5WNT - chains A and E of the 23 polymer chains in the assembly; structure by X-ray diffraction, 3.30 A resolution.

Chain A:
Molecule: 16S Ribosomal RNA rRNA
Source organism: Thermus thermophilus (strain HB8 / ATCC 27634 / DSM 579)
Sequence (1522 nucleotides; each row starts with the number of its first residue; note: 42 numbers in that range are skipped by the numbering (no residue carries them; nothing is unmodelled there); a row labelled like 190A-190L holds insertion residues (190A, then the next letters in order); numbering starts at 0):
     0 UUUGUUGGAG AGUUUGAUCC UGGCUCAGGG UGAACGCUGG CGGCGUGCCU AAGACAUGCA
    60 AGUCGUGCGG G
    73 CCGCGGGGUU UU
    88 ACUCCG
    95 UGGUC
   101 AGCGGCGGAC GGGUGAGUAA CGCGUGGGU
  129A G
   130 ACCUACCCGG AAGAGGGGGA CAACCCGGGG AAACUCGGGC UAAUCCCCCA UGUGGACCCG
   190 C
190A-190L CCCUUGGGGUGU
   191 GUCCAAAGGG CUUU
   216 GCCCGCUUCC GGAUGGGCCC GCGUCCCAUC AGCUAGUUGG UGGGGUAAUG GCCCACCAAG
   276 GCGACGACGG GUAGCCGGUC UGAGAGGAUG GCCGGCCACA GGGGCACUGA GACACGGGCC
   336 CCACUCCUAC GGGAGGCAGC AGUUAGGAAU CUUCCGCAAU GGGCGCAAGC CUGACGGAGC
   396 GACGCCGCUU GGAGGAAGAA GCCCUUCGGG GUGUAAACUC CUGAA
   442 CCCGGGACGA AACCCCCGAC GA
   474 GGGGACUGAC GGUACCGGG
   494 GUAAUAGCGC CGGCCAACUC CGUGCCAGCA GCCGCGGUAA UACGGAGGGC GCGAGCGUUA
   554 CCCGGAUUCA CUGGGCGUAA AGGGCGUGUA GGCGGCCUGG GGCGUCCCAU GUGAAAGACC
   614 ACGGCUCAAC CGUGGGGGAG CGUGGGAUAC GCUCAGGCUA GACGGUGGGA GAGGGUGGUG
   674 GAAUUCCCGG AGUAGCGGUG AAAUGCGCAG AUACCGGGAG GAACGCCGAU GGCGAAGGCA
   734 GCCACCUGGU CCACCCGUGA CGCUGAGGCG CGAAAGCGUG GGGAGCAAAC CGGAUUAGAU
   794 ACCCGGGUAG UCCACGCCCU AAACGAUGCG CGCUAGGUCU CUGGGUCU
   848 CCUGGGGGCC GAAGCUAACG CGUUAAGCGC GCCGCCUGGG GAGUACGGCC GCAAGGCUGA
   908 AACUCAAAGG AAUUGACGGG GGCCCGCACA AGCGGUGGAG CAUGUGGUUU AAUUCGAAGX
   968 AACGCGAAGA ACCUUACCAG GCCUUGACAU GCUAGG
 1003A G
  1004 AACCCGGGUG AAAGCCUGGG GUGCCCC
1030A-1030D GCGA
  1031 GGGGAGCCCU AGCACAGGUG CUGCAUGGCC GUCGUCAGCU CGUGCCGUGA GGUGUUGGGU
  1091 UAAGUCCCGC AACGAGCGCA ACCCCCGCCG UUAGUUGCCA GCGGUUCGGC CGGGCACUCU
  1151 AACGGGACUG CCCGCGAAA
  1171 GCGGGAGGAA GGAGGGGACG ACGUCUGGUC AGCAUGGCCC UUACGGCCUG GGCGACACAC
  1231 GUGCUACAAU GCCCACUACA AAGCGAUGCC ACCCGGCAAC GGGGAGCUAA UCGCAAAAAG
  1291 GUGGGCCCAG UUCGGAUUGG GGUCUGCAAC CCGACCCCAU GAAGCCGGAA UCGCUAGUAA
  1351 UCGCGGAUCA G
 1361A C
  1362 CAUGCCGCGG UGAAUACGUU CCCGGGCCUU GUACACACXG CCXGUXACGC CAUGGGAGCG
  1422 GGCUCUACCC GAAGUCGCCG GG
  1446 AGCCUACGGG
  1459 CAGGCGCCGA GGGUAGGGCC CGUGACUGGG GCGAAGUCGU AACAAGGUAG CUGUACCGGA
  1519 AGGUGCGGCU GGAUCCACUC CUUUCU
Unresolved in the structure: 0-4, 1534-1538
Construct notes: conflict C1534 (A132811 in 55771382), A1535 (C132812 in 55771382)
Modified positions: PSU (pseudouridine-5'-monophosphate) at position 516, 7MG (7N-methyl-8-hydroguanosine-5'-monophosphate) at position 527, M2G (N2-dimethylguanosine-5'-monophosphate) at position 966, 5MC (5-methylcytidine-5'-monophosphate) at position 967, 2MG (2N-methylguanosine-5'-monophosphate) at position 1207, 5MC (5-methylcytidine-5'-monophosphate) at position 1400, 4OC (4n,o2'-methylcytidine-5'-monophosphate) at position 1402, 5MC (5-methylcytidine-5'-monophosphate) at position 1404, 5MC (5-methylcytidine-5'-monophosphate) at position 1407, UR3 (3-methyluridine-5'-monophoshate) at position 1498, MA6 (6N-dimethyladenosine-5'-monophoshate) at position 1518, MA6 (6N-dimethyladenosine-5'-monophoshate) at position 1519, PSU (pseudouridine-5'-monophosphate) at position 1540, PSU (pseudouridine-5'-monophosphate) at position 1541
Ion coordination: Mg2+ site 1: G6 (shared with 1 residue of chain D); Mg2+ site 2 near G15 (its only coordinating residue here); Mg2+ site 3 near G21 (its only coordinating residue here); Mg2+ site 4 near G28 (its only coordinating residue here); Mg2+ site 5 near G46 (its only coordinating residue here); Mg2+ site 6 near C48 (its only coordinating residue here); Mg2+ site 7 near A53 (its only coordinating residue here); Mg2+ site 8 near G61 (its only coordinating residue here); Mg2+ site 9: G70, U98; K+ site 1: A109, A329, G331; Mg2+ site 10 near G117 (its only coordinating residue here); Mg2+ site 11: G124, U125; 91 more Mg2+ sites not listed; 11 more K+ sites not listed
Ligand contacts: B6M ((1R,2S,3S,4R,6R)-4,6-diamino-2-{[3-O-(2,6-diamino-2,6-dideoxy-alpha-L-altropyranosyl)-beta-L-arabinofuranosyl]oxy}-3-hydroxycyclohexyl 2-amino-2-deoxy-alpha-D-allopyranoside): G1405, U1406, 5MC_1407, A1408, C1409, G1489, C1490, G1491, A1492, A1493, G1494, U1495

Chain E:
Molecule: Ribosomal protein S5
Source organism: Thermus thermophilus (strain HB8 / ATCC 27634 / DSM 579)
UniProtKB: Q5SHQ5 (RS5_THET8); numbering as in UniProt (aligned over 5-155)
Chain sequence (151 residues; numbered 5 to 155; the number before each row is that of its first residue):
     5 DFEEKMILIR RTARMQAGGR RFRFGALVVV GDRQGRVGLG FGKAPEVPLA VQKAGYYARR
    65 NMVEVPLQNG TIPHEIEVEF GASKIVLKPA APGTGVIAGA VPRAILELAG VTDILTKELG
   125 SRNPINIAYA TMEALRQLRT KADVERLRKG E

Interface between chain A and chain E:
Residue-residue contacts (81; chain A residue first):
  G6(A) - Ala94(E)  base contact
  G6(A) - Ala95(E)  hydrogen bond to the base
  G6(A) - Thr98(E)  hydrogen bond to the base
  G6(A) - Leu119(E)  base contact
  G7(A) - Lys92(E)  hydrogen bond to the base
  G7(A) - Ile101(E)  phosphate contact
  G7(A) - Leu119(E)  base contact
  G7(A) - Thr120(E)  hydrogen bond to the sugar
  G7(A) - Lys121(E)  base contact
  A8(A) - Ile101(E)  phosphate contact
  A8(A) - Ala102(E)  hydrogen bond to the sugar
  A8(A) - Gly103(E)  sugar contact
  A8(A) - Arg107(E)  base contact
  A8(A) - Thr120(E)  sugar contact
  G9(A) - Lys121(E)  salt bridge to the phosphate
  G9(A) - Glu122(E)  hydrogen bond to the phosphate
  G9(A) - Arg126(E)  base contact
  A10(A) - Arg126(E)  phosphate contact
  G15(A) - Ala17(E)  hydrogen bond to the base
  G15(A) - Arg18(E)  base contact
  G15(A) - Met19(E)  sugar contact
  G15(A) - Arg24(E)  sugar contact
  A16(A) - Thr16(E)  sugar contact
  A16(A) - Ala17(E)  hydrogen bond to the sugar
  U17(A) - Arg14(E)  phosphate contact
  C18(A) - Arg14(E)  salt bridge to the phosphate
  C18(A) - Asn127(E)  hydrogen bond to the phosphate
  C18(A) - Asn130(E)  phosphate contact
  C19(A) - Ala86(E)  phosphate contact
  C19(A) - Ser125(E)  hydrogen bond to the phosphate
  C19(A) - Asn127(E)  hydrogen bond to the phosphate
  C19(A) - Asn130(E)  hydrogen bond to the phosphate
  U20(A) - Ala86(E)  phosphate contact
  G558(A) - Lys121(E)  phosphate contact
  A559(A) - Lys121(E)  salt bridge to the phosphate
  A559(A) - Arg126(E)  salt bridge to the phosphate
  U560(A) - Leu123(E)  sugar contact
  U863(A) - Glu83(E)  phosphate contact
  A864(A) - Gly85(E)  phosphate contact
  U921(A) - Arg18(E)  sugar contact
  U921(A) - Met19(E)  hydrogen bond to the sugar
  G922(A) - Met19(E)  sugar contact
  G922(A) - Gln20(E)  sugar contact
  G922(A) - Ala21(E)  phosphate contact
  A923(A) - Ala21(E)  phosphate contact
  C1069(A) - Arg25(E)  hydrogen bond to the phosphate
  U1070(A) - Arg18(E)  salt bridge to the phosphate
  U1070(A) - Gln20(E)  phosphate contact
  U1070(A) - Arg25(E)  salt bridge to the phosphate
  C1071(A) - Arg27(E)  salt bridge to the phosphate
  C1071(A) - Pro49(E)  sugar contact
  G1072(A) - Pro49(E)  phosphate contact
  G1072(A) - Lys57(E)  salt bridge to the phosphate
  U1073(A) - Lys57(E)  salt bridge to the phosphate
  G1074(A) - Tyr60(E)  phosphate contact
  G1074(A) - Tyr61(E)  hydrogen bond to the phosphate
  G1077(A) - Lys47(E)  hydrogen bond to the base
  U1078(A) - Phe84(E)  sugar contact
  U1078(A) - Ile129(E)  sugar contact
  U1078(A) - Asn130(E)  hydrogen bond to the sugar
  U1078(A) - Tyr133(E)  sugar contact
  G1079(A) - Arg14(E)  hydrogen bond to the phosphate
  G1079(A) - Phe45(E)  phosphate contact
  G1079(A) - Tyr133(E)  phosphate contact
  A1080(A) - Arg14(E)  salt bridge to the phosphate
  A1080(A) - Thr16(E)  hydrogen bond to the phosphate
  A1080(A) - Ala17(E)  sugar contact
  A1080(A) - Phe45(E)  phosphate contact
  A1080(A) - Lys47(E)  phosphate contact
  G1081(A) - Thr16(E)  hydrogen bond to the phosphate
  G1081(A) - Ala17(E)  phosphate contact
  G1081(A) - Arg18(E)  phosphate contact
  G1081(A) - Arg27(E)  salt bridge to the phosphate
  C1192(A) - Arg25(E)  hydrogen bond to the base
  G1193(A) - Arg25(E)  sugar contact
  U1194(A) - Gly22(E)  sugar contact
  A1396(A) - Met19(E)  base contact
  C1397(A) - Arg24(E)  salt bridge to the phosphate
  A1398(A) - Gln20(E)  hydrogen bond to the base
  A1398(A) - Gly22(E)  base contact
  A1398(A) - Gly23(E)  base contact
Interface residues without a listed pair, chain A (38 interface residues in all): U5, G1082
Interface residues without a listed pair, chain E (45 interface residues in all): Arg15, Ala48, Ser87, Gly124

Overview:
Chain A and chain E form an interface of 38 and 45 residues respectively; the contacts include 22 hydrogen
bonds and 12 salt bridges. Polar contacts include G6(A)-Ala95(E), G6(A)-Thr98(E) and G7(A)-Lys92(E). Ligands
of chain A: compound B6M. G70(A) and U98(A) coordinate Mg2+ site 9.
Chain A is 16S Ribosomal RNA rRNA and chain E is Ribosomal protein S5, both from Thermus thermophilus (strain
HB8 / ATCC 27634 / DSM 579); the structure, Crystal Structure of 30S ribosomal subunit from Thermus
thermophilus, was determined by X-ray diffraction together with 5WNP, 5WNQ, 5WNR, 5WNS, 5WNU and 5WNV from the
same study.
